PDB entry 7F4Y | X-ray diffraction, 2.20 A resolution | chains A and B of the 6 polymer chains in the assembly

[Chain A (and B)]
Protein: DNA polymerase
From: Enterobacteria phage RB69
Notes: EC 2.7.7.7; chain B of this document is another copy of the same molecule, construct and numbering; everything in this record applies to it too
Reference sequence: Q38087 (DPOL_BPR69); residue numbers follow UniProt; this construct covers 1-903
Chain sequence (908 residues; numbered -4 to 903; the number before each row is that of its first residue; numbers below 1 keep their minus sign (Gly-4 is residue -4)):
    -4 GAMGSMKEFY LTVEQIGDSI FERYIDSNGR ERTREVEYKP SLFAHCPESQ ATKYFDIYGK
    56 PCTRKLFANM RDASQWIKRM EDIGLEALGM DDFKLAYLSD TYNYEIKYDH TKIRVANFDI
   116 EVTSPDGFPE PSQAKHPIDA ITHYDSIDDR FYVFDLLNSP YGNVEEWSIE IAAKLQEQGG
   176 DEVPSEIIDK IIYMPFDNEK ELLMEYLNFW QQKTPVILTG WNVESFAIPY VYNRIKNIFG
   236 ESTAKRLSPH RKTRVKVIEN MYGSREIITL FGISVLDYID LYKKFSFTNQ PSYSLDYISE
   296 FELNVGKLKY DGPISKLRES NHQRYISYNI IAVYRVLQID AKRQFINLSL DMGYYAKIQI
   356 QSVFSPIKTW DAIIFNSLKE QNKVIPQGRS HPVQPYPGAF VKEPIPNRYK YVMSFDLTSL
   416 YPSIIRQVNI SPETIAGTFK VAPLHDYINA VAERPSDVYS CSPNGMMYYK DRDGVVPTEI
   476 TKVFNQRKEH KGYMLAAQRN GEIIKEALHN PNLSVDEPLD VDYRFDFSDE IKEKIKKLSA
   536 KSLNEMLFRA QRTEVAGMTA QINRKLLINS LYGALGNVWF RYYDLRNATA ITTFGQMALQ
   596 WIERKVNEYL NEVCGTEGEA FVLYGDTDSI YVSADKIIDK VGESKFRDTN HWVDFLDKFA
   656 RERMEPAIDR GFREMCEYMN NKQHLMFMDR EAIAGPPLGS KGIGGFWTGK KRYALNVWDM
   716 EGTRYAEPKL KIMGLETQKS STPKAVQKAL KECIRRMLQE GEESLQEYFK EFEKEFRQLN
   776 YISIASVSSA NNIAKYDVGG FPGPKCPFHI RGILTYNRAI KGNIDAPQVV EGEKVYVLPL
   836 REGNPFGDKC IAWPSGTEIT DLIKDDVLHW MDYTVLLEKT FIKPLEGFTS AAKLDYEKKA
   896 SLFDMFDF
Disordered / not traced: -4 to -2, 898-903 (chain B: -4 to 0, 902-903)
Sequence notes: expression tag (-4 to 0); engineered mutation Ala222 (Asp in Q38087), Ala327 (Asp in Q38087)
Metal / ion sites: Ca2+: Asp411, Leu412, Asp623 (together with DUP)
Ligand contacts:
  - guanosine-5'-monophosphate (5GP): Tyr33, Ser36, Phe38, Lys48, Tyr49, Arg59, Gly84, Met85, Ala91, Asp95, Phe370, Lys374, Asn377, Lys378, Val379, Ile380
  - DUP (2'-deoxyuridine 5'-alpha,beta-imido-triphosphate): Asp411, Leu412, Thr413, Ser414, Leu415, Tyr416, Pro417, Arg482, Lys486, Lys560, Asn564, Tyr567, Thr622, Asp623
Swiss-Prot annotation at these positions:
  - region: Thr248 to Thr264 (Beta hairpin), Lys705 to Tyr708 (Binding of DNA in B-conformation), Leu897 to Phe903 (Interaction with the polymerase clamp)
  - binding site (Mg(2+)): Asp114, Glu116, Asp411, Leu412, Asp623
  - binding site (substrate): Ser414 to Tyr416, Arg482, Lys560
  - site: Asp621 (Optimization of metal coordination by the polymerase active site), Lys706 (Optimization of metal coordination by the polymerase active site), Asp714 (Essential for viral replication)
From the paper describing this entry:
  - Ca2+ coordination: Asp411, Leu412, Asp623
  - catalytic residues: Asp411, Asp623
  - binding site for guanosine-5'-monophosphate: Lys48, Tyr49, Met85, Asp95, Lys378, Ile380
  - binding site for the 19-nt DNA strand: Asp13, Arg66, Lys247
  - contacts within the chain: Asn564-Tyr567 (water-mediated contact)
  - mutagenesis - D222A/D327A: abolished catalytic activity (citing earlier work)

[Chain A / chain B interface]
Residue-residue contacts (11; chain A residue first):
  Ser127(A) - Val793(B)
  Gln128(A) - Gly794(B)
  Val250(A) - Pro799(B)
  Glu261(A) - Pro799(B)
  Pro387(A) - Pro387(B)  hydrophobic
  Pro387(A) - Val388(B)
  Pro387(A) - Gln389(B)
  Val388(A) - Pro387(B)
  Lys790(A) - Glu254(B)
  Gly794(A) - Gln128(B)
  Pro799(A) - Glu261(B)
Also at the interface, not in a pair above, chain A (12 interface residues in all): Gln389, Val793, Lys800
Also at the interface, not in a pair above, chain B (12 interface residues in all): Ser127, Arg249, Val250

[In short]
Chain A and chain B each contribute 12 residues to their interface. Bound to chain A: compound DUP and
guanosine-5'-monophosphate. Asp411(A), Leu412(A) and Asp623(A) coordinate Ca2+. Curated annotation (UniProt)
lists 5 Mg2+-binding residues and 5 substrate-binding residues on chain A. The paper reports catalytic
residues Asp411(A) and Asp623(A); D222A/D327A of chain A abolish catalytic activity.
Chain A and chain B are both DNA polymerase (Enterobacteria phage RB69); the structure, Crystal structure of
replisomal dimer of DNA polymerase from bacteriophage RB69 with DNA duplexes, was determined by X-ray
diffraction.
